Entry 7N3O (electron microscopy, 3.80 A resolution); this record covers chains A and B.

# Chain A
Name: Cas12k
From: Scytonema hofmannii
Sequence (639 residues; row label = number of the first residue in the row):
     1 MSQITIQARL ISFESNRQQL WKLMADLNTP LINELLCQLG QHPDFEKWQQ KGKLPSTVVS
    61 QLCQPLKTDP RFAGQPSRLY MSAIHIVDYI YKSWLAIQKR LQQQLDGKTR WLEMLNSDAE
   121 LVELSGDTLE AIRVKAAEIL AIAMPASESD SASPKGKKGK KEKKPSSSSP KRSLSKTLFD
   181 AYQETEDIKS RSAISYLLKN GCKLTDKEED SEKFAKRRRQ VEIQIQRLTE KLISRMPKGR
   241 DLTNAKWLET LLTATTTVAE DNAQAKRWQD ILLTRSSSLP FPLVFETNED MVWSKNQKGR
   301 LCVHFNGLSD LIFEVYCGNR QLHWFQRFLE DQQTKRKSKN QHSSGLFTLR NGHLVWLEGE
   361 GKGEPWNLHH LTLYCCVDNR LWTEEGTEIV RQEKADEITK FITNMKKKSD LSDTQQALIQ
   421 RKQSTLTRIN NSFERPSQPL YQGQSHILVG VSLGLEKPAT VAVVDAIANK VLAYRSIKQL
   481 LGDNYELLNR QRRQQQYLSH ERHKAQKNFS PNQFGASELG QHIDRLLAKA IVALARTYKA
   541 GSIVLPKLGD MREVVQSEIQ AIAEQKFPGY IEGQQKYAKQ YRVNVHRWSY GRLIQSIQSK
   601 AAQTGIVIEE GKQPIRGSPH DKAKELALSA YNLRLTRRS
Disordered / not traced: 103-270, 407-411, 506-515, 638-639
What the authors report for this chain:
  - mutagenesis - S452D/P546E/P619D: unchanged catalytic activity

# Chain B
Molecule: Single guide RNA
Sequence (265 nucleotides; numbered 1 to 265; the number before each row is that of its first residue):
     1 AUAUUAAUAG CGCCGCAAUU CAUGCUGCUU GCAGCCUCUG AAUUUUGUUA AAUGAGGGUU
    61 AGUUUGACUG UAUAAAUACA GUCUUGCUUU CUGACCCUGG UAGCUGCUCA CCCUGAUGCU
   121 GCUGUCAAUA GACAGGAUAG GUGCGCUCCC AGCAAUAAGG GCGCGGAUGU ACUGCUGUAG
   181 UGGCUACUGA AUCACCCCCG AUCAAGGGGG AACCCUCCAA AAGGUGGGUU GAAAGGAGAA
   241 GUCAUUUAAU AAGGCCACUG UUAAA
Disordered / not traced: 1-8, 48-49, 109-110, 162, 176-178, 239-265

# Chain A / chain B interface
Pairs across the interface - 106 pairs, chain A then chain B:
  Gln-3(A) with G236(B), hydrogen bond to the base
  Ile-4(A) with G236(B), sugar contact
  Thr-5(A) with G236(B), hydrogen bond to the sugar; A237(B), hydrogen bond to the sugar
  Gln-7(A) with C87(B), hydrogen bond to the sugar; U88(B), sugar contact
  Arg-9(A) with C87(B), salt bridge to the phosphate; U88(B), salt bridge to the phosphate
  Leu-10(A) with C203(B), base contact
  Ile-11(A) with C203(B), base contact
  Ser-12(A) with C203(B), hydrogen bond to the sugar; A204(B), phosphate contact
  Phe-13(A) with A204(B), phosphate contact
  Arg-17(A) with C203(B), hydrogen bond to the sugar
  Tyr-89(A) with A237(B), hydrogen bond to the base; G238(B), hydrogen bond to the base
  Gly-299(A) with U85(B), base contact
  Arg-300(A) with U85(B), base contact; G86(B), hydrogen bond to the base; A205(B), salt bridge to the phosphate
  Tyr-316(A) with A61(B), base contact; U85(B), base contact; G86(B), base contact; A205(B), hydrogen bond to the phosphate
  Cys-317(A) with U85(B), hydrogen bond to the sugar; G86(B), sugar contact
  Gly-318(A) with U85(B), hydrogen bond to the sugar; G86(B), phosphate contact; C87(B), base contact
  Asn-319(A) with G66(B), sugar contact; U84(B), hydrogen bond to the sugar; U85(B), hydrogen bond to the sugar; G86(B), hydrogen bond to the phosphate
  Arg-320(A) with U65(B), hydrogen bond to the base; G66(B), hydrogen bond to the phosphate; G235(B), base contact
  Gln-321(A) with C87(B), hydrogen bond to the base
  Leu-322(A) with U84(B), sugar contact; U85(B), sugar contact
  His-323(A) with G66(B), hydrogen bond to the sugar; A67(B), sugar contact
  Leu-357(A) with U88(B), sugar contact
  Asn-367(A) with C203(B), hydrogen bond to the base
  Leu-368(A) with C203(B), hydrogen bond to the base
  His-369(A) with C203(B), hydrogen bond to the base
  His-370(A) with C203(B), hydrogen bond to the base
  Tyr-374(A) with A237(B), sugar contact
  Cys-376(A) with G236(B), base contact
  Trp-382(A) with A67(B), phosphate contact; C68(B), hydrogen bond to the phosphate
  Pro-436(A) with C68(B), phosphate contact; U69(B), phosphate contact
  Ser-437(A) with U69(B), phosphate contact
  Lys-457(A) with A41(B), hydrogen bond to the phosphate; A42(B), phosphate contact
  Val-471(A) with U23(B), phosphate contact
  Leu-472(A) with U23(B), sugar contact
  Ala-473(A) with U23(B), sugar contact
  Tyr-474(A) with U23(B), hydrogen bond to the sugar
  Lys-478(A) with G15(B), salt bridge to the phosphate; G40(B), sugar contact; A41(B), phosphate contact
  Gln-479(A) with U23(B), hydrogen bond to the base; G40(B), hydrogen bond to the sugar
  Tyr-485(A) with C14(B), hydrogen bond to the phosphate
  Glu-486(A) with U53(B), phosphate contact; G54(B), phosphate contact
  Leu-487(A) with U90(B), sugar contact
  Asn-489(A) with C13(B), hydrogen bond to the sugar
  Arg-490(A) with G54(B), phosphate contact; A55(B), salt bridge to the phosphate; C91(B), salt bridge to the phosphate
  Arg-493(A) with G54(B), hydrogen bond to the phosphate; A55(B), salt bridge to the phosphate; G145(B), sugar contact
  Gln-496(A) with C146(B), hydrogen bond to the sugar
  Ser-499(A) with U147(B), hydrogen bond to the base
  His-500(A) with G118(B), salt bridge to the phosphate; U147(B), salt bridge to the phosphate
  His-503(A) with U147(B), hydrogen bond to the base
  Lys-504(A) with G118(B), phosphate contact
  Ser-517(A) with U90(B), phosphate contact
  Leu-519(A) with U90(B), sugar contact
  His-522(A) with U90(B), sugar contact; A233(B), base contact; A234(B), sugar contact
  Arg-525(A) with A234(B), hydrogen bond to the sugar; G235(B), hydrogen bond to the sugar
  Leu-526(A) with A233(B), sugar contact; A234(B), sugar contact
  Lys-529(A) with A234(B), salt bridge to the phosphate; G235(B), salt bridge to the phosphate
  Lys-539(A) with A74(B), hydrogen bond to the base; A75(B), hydrogen bond to the sugar
  Lys-566(A) with G12(B), salt bridge to the phosphate
  Tyr-577(A) with C11(B), phosphate contact; G12(B), hydrogen bond to the phosphate
  Gln-580(A) with C11(B), sugar contact
  Val-583(A) with U147(B), base contact
  Asn-584(A) with C11(B), hydrogen bond to the sugar; G12(B), sugar contact; G145(B), base contact; C146(B), hydrogen bond to the base
  Val-585(A) with G12(B), sugar contact
  Lys-600(A) with G235(B), salt bridge to the phosphate
  Gln-603(A) with G236(B), hydrogen bond to the phosphate
Other interface residues (no listed pair), chain A (80 interface residues in all): Met-1, Ala-8, Leu-301, Val-315, Arg-327, Lys-362, Trp-366, Pro-439, Arg-475, Ser-476, Arg-492, Glu-518, Tyr-581, His-586, Ser-599, His-620
Other interface residues (no listed pair), chain B (45 interface residues in all): G10, A76, U89, C119, C187

# Summary
Chain A and chain B form an interface of 80 and 45 residues respectively, with 42 hydrogen bonds and 13 salt
bridges. Polar pairs include Gln-3(A)/G236(B), Tyr-89(A)/A237(B) and Tyr-89(A)/G238(B). From the paper:
S452D/P546E/P619D of chain A leave catalytic activity unchanged.
Here chain A is Cas12k (Scytonema hofmannii) and chain B is Single guide RNA. Entry 7N3O (Cryo-EM structure of
the Cas12k-sgRNA complex) was determined by electron microscopy, deposited together with 7N3P.
